PDB entry 3C27 | X-ray diffraction, 2.18 A resolution | chains B and H of the 3 polymer chains in the assembly

# Chain B
Protein: Thrombin heavy chain
Source organism: Homo sapiens
Notes: EC 3.4.21.5
UniProt: P00734 (THRB_HUMAN); the construct has insertions or renumbered stretches relative to UniProt, so the offset changes along the chain: 37-182 = UniProt 364-509; 185-289 = UniProt 518-622
Amino-acid sequence (259 residues; row label = number of the first residue in the row; note: 2 numbers in that range are skipped by the numbering (no residue carries them; nothing is unmodelled there); a row labelled like 182A-182H holds insertion residues (182A, then the next letters in order)):
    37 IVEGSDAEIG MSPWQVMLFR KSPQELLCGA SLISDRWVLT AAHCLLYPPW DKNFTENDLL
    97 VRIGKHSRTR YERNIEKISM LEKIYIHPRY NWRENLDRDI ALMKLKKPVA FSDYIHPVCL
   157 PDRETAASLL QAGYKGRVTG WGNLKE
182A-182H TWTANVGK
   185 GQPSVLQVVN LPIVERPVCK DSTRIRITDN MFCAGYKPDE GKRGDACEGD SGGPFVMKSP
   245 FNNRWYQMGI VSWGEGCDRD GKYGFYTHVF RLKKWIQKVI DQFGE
Disordered / not traced: 182A-182H, 288-289
Curated features (UniProtKB/Swiss-Prot):
  - region: Ala218 to Val240 (High affinity receptor-binding region which is also known as the TP508 peptide)
  - active site (Charge relay system): His79, Asp135, Ser235
  - glycosylation: Asn89 (N-linked (GlcNAc...) (complex) asparagine)
Disulfides: Cys64-Cys80, Cys203-Cys217, Cys231-Cys261
Residues lining bound ligands: DKK (N-[2-(carbamimidamidooxy)ethyl]-2-{6-cyano-3-[(2,2-difluoro-2-pyridin-2-ylethyl)amino]-2-fluorophenyl}acetamide): His79, Tyr83, Trp86, Glu130, Asn131, Leu132, Ile209, Asp229, Ala230, Cys231, Glu232, Ser235, Val255, Ser256, Trp257, Gly258, Glu259, Gly260, Cys261, Gly268

# Chain H
Protein: Hirudin-3A
Source organism: Hirudo medicinalis
UniProt: P28507 (HIR3A_HIRME); residues 290-300 here correspond to UniProt positions 55-65 (UniProt number = residue number - 235)
Amino-acid sequence (11 residues; numbered 290 to 300; the number before each row is that of its first residue):
   290 DFEEIPEEYL Q
Curated features (UniProtKB/Swiss-Prot):
  - region: Asp290 to Gln300 (Interaction with fibrinogen-binding exosite of thrombin)
  - modified residue: Tyr298 (Sulfotyrosine)

# Interface between chain B and chain H
Pairs across the interface (20; chain B residue first):
  Phe55(B) - Phe291(H)  hydrophobic
  Lys57(B) - Tyr298(H)
  Lys57(B) - Gln300(H)  hydrogen bond (side chain-backbone)
  Gln60(B) - Phe291(H)
  Gln60(B) - Leu299(H)
  Leu62(B) - Phe291(H)
  Leu96(B) - Ile294(H)  hydrophobic
  Leu96(B) - Tyr298(H)
  Arg98(B) - Ile294(H)
  Arg104(B) - Asp290(H)  salt bridge
  Arg104(B) - Phe291(H)
  Thr105(B) - Asp290(H)
  Thr105(B) - Phe291(H)
  Thr105(B) - Glu292(H)  hydrogen bond (backbone-backbone)
  Arg106(B) - Glu292(H)
  Tyr107(B) - Glu292(H)  hydrogen bond (backbone-side chain)
  Tyr107(B) - Glu293(H)
  Tyr107(B) - Pro295(H)
  Ile114(B) - Ile294(H)  hydrophobic
  Ile114(B) - Tyr298(H)  hydrophobic
Other interface residues (no listed pair), chain B (13 interface residues in all): Glu61, Gln186

# Summary
The interface between chain B and chain H involves 13 residues on one side and 9 on the other; the contacts
include 3 hydrogen bonds and 1 salt bridge. Polar contacts include Arg104(B)-Asp290(H), Lys57(B)-Gln300(H) and
Tyr107(B)-Glu292(H). Ligands of chain B: compound DKK.
Here chain B is Thrombin heavy chain (Homo sapiens) and chain H is Hirudin-3A (Hirudo medicinalis). Entry 3C27
(Cyanofluorophenylacetamides as Orally Efficacious Thrombin Inhibitors) was determined by X-ray diffraction.
